Entry 7N1I (electron microscopy, 4.20 A resolution (low resolution: residue-level contacts below are approximate; hydrogen-bond / salt-bridge calls are withheld)); this record covers chains F and J of the 12 polymer chains in the assembly.

[Chain F]
Name: E2 envelope glycoprotein
Organism: Venezuelan equine encephalitis virus
UniProt: A0A0C4MX98 (A0A0C4MX98_9VIRU); residues 1-423 here correspond to UniProt positions 335-757 (UniProt number = residue number + 334)
Chain sequence (423 residues; each row starts with the number of its first residue):
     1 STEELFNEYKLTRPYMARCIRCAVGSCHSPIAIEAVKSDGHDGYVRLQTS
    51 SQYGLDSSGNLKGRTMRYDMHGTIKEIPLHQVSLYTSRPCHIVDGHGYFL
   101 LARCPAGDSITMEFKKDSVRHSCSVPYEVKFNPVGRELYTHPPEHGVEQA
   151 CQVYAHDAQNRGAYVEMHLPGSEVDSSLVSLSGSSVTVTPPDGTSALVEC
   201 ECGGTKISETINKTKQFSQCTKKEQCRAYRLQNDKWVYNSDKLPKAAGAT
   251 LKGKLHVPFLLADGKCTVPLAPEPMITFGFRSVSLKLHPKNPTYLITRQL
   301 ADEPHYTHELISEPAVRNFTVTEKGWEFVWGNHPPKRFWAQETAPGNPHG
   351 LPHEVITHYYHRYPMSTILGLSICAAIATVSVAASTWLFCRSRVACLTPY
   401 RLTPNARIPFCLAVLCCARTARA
Cystine bridges: Cys19-Cys123, Cys22-Cys27, Cys90-Cys104, Cys151-Cys266, Cys396-Cys417
Glycans and other covalent adducts: N-acetylglucosamine (NAG) linked to Asn318

[Chain J]
Name: Capsid
Organism: Venezuelan equine encephalitis virus
UniProt: A0A0C4MX98 (A0A0C4MX98_9VIRU); residue numbers follow UniProt; this construct covers 114-275
Chain sequence (162 residues; row label = number of the first residue in the row):
   114 KRQRMVMKLESDKTFPIMLEGKINGYACVVGGKLFRPMHVEGKIDNDVLA
   164 ALKTKKASKYDLEYADVPQNMRADTFKYTHEKPQGYYSWHHGAVQYENGR
   214 FTVPKGVGAKGDSGRPILDNQGRVVAIVLGGVNEGSRTALSVVMWNEKGV
   264 TVKYTPENCEQW

[Chain F / chain J interface]
Residue-residue contacts - 16 pairs, chain F then chain J:
  Thr398(F) with Lys172(J); Tyr173(J)
  Arg401(F) with Ala170(J); Leu175(J); Glu176(J); Tyr177(J)
  Leu402(F) with Lys146(J); Phe148(J); Tyr177(J)
  Thr403(F) with Trp258(J); Thr264(J)
  Pro404(F) with Val143(J); Tyr191(J); Trp258(J)
  Ala406(F) with Gly144(J)
  Cys411(F) with Gly262(J)
Interface residues without a listed pair, chain F (11 interface residues in all): Pro399, Tyr400, Asn405, Arg407
Interface residues without a listed pair, chain J (16 interface residues in all): Leu147, Arg185

[In short]
11 residues of chain F face 16 of chain J across their interface.
Here chain F is E2 envelope glycoprotein and chain J is Capsid, both from Venezuelan equine encephalitis
virus. Entry 7N1I (CryoEM structure of Venezuelan equine encephalitis virus VLP) was determined by electron
microscopy (same publication as 7N1H).
